5MSN - chain A; structure by X-ray diffraction, 2.00 A resolution.

# Chain A
Protein: DCC1 protein
From: Saccharomyces cerevisiae S288c
Reference sequence: P25559 (DCC1_YEAST); numbering as in UniProt (aligned over 90-380)
Sequence (293 residues; row label = number of the first residue in the row):
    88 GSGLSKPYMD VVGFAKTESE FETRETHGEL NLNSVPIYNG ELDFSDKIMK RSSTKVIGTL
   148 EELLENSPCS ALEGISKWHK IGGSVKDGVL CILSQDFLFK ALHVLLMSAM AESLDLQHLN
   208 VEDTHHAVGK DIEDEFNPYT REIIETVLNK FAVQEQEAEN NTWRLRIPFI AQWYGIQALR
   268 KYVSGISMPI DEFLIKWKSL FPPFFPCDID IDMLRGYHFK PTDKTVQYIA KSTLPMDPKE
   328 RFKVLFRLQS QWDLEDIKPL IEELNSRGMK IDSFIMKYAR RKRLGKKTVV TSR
Disordered / not traced: 88-113, 136-141, 244-245
Sequence notes: expression tag (88-89)
From the paper describing this entry:
  - mutagenesis - K364A, R367A, R380A: decreased binding to ssDNA
  - mutagenesis - K364A, R367A, R380A: decreased binding to dsDNA

# Summary
From the paper: K364A, R367A and R380A reduce binding to ssDNA; K364A, R367A and R380A reduce binding to
dsDNA.
Chain A is DCC1 protein (Saccharomyces cerevisiae S288c); the structure, Structure of the Dcc1 Protein, was
determined by X-ray diffraction together with 5MSM from the same study.
